Entry 4X1Z (X-ray diffraction, 1.36 A resolution); this record covers chains A and B.

Chain A (and B):
Protein: VP1
From: Rabbit hemorrhagic disease virus
Notes: chain B of this document is another copy of the same molecule, construct and numbering; everything in this record applies to it too
UniProtKB: I7FLU3 (I7FLU3_RHDV); residues 238-569 here correspond to UniProt positions 9-340 (UniProt number = residue number - 229)
Amino-acid sequence (332 residues; row label = number of the first residue in the row):
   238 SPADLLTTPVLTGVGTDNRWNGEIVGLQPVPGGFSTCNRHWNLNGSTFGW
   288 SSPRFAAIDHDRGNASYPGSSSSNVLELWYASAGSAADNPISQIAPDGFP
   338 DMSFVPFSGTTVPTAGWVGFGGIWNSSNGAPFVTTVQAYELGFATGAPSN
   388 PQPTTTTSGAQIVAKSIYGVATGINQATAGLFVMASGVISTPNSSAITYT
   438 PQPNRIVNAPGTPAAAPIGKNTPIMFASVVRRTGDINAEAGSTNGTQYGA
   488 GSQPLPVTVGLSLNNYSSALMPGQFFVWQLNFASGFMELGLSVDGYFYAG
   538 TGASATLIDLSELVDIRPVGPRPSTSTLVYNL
Ion coordination: Na+ site 1 near Val373 (its only coordinating residue here); Na+ site 2 near Thr394 (its only coordinating residue here)
From the paper describing this entry:
  - binding site for alpha-L-fucopyranose: Asp472, Asn474, Ser479
  - binding site for 2-acetamido-2-deoxy-alpha-D-glucopyranose: Ser364, Thr480
  - conformationally variable residues (loop rearrangement): Ala477 to Gly482

Interface between chain A and chain B:
Residue-residue contacts - 50 pairs, chain A then chain B:
  Val251(A) - Val496(B)  hydrophobic
  Val251(A) - Leu500(B)  hydrophobic
  Asp296(A) - Arg468(B)  salt bridge
  Asp296(A) - Asn474(B)  hydrogen bond
  Asp296(A) - Glu476(B)
  Asn311(A) - Ala408(B)
  Phe357(A) - Phe357(B)  hydrophobic
  Phe357(A) - Val373(B)  hydrophobic
  Phe357(A) - Met421(B)  hydrophobic
  Trp361(A) - Ile473(B)  hydrophobic
  Trp361(A) - Asn474(B)
  Asn365(A) - Asp472(B)
  Gly366(A) - Asp472(B)
  Gly366(A) - Ile473(B)  hydrogen bond (backbone-backbone)
  Gly366(A) - Asn474(B)
  Ala367(A) - Gly471(B)
  Pro368(A) - Tyr405(B)
  Pro368(A) - Thr470(B)
  Val370(A) - Gln374(B)  hydrogen bond (backbone-side chain)
  Val370(A) - Tyr405(B)  hydrophobic
  Val373(A) - Phe357(B)  hydrophobic
  Val373(A) - Gln374(B)
  Val373(A) - Ala375(B)
  Gln374(A) - Val370(B)  hydrogen bond (side chain-backbone)
  Gln374(A) - Val373(B)
  Ala375(A) - Val373(B)
  Tyr405(A) - Pro368(B)
  Tyr405(A) - Val370(B)  hydrophobic
  Ala408(A) - Asn311(B)
  Ala408(A) - Ala408(B)  hydrophobic
  Phe419(A) - Arg468(B)
  Phe419(A) - Ile473(B)  hydrophobic
  Met421(A) - Phe357(B)  hydrophobic
  Met421(A) - Ser423(B)
  Ser423(A) - Met421(B)
  Arg468(A) - Asp296(B)  salt bridge
  Arg468(A) - Phe419(B)
  Thr470(A) - Pro368(B)
  Gly471(A) - Ala367(B)
  Asp472(A) - Asn365(B)
  Asp472(A) - Gly366(B)
  Ile473(A) - Trp361(B)  hydrophobic
  Ile473(A) - Gly366(B)  hydrogen bond (backbone-backbone)
  Ile473(A) - Phe419(B)  hydrophobic
  Asn474(A) - Asp296(B)  hydrogen bond
  Asn474(A) - Trp361(B)
  Asn474(A) - Gly366(B)
  Glu476(A) - Asp296(B)
  Val496(A) - Val251(B)  hydrophobic
  Leu500(A) - Val251(B)  hydrophobic
Also at the interface, not in a pair above, chain A (30 interface residues in all): Ala294, Gly358, Val425
Also at the interface, not in a pair above, chain B (30 interface residues in all): Ala294, Gly358, Val425

Overview:
The chain A/chain B interface involves 30 residues from each chain; the contacts include 6 hydrogen bonds and
2 salt bridges. Polar pairs include Asp296(A)-Arg468(B), Asp296(A)-Asn474(B) and Val370(A)-Gln374(B). From the
paper: a binding site for alpha-L-fucopyranose at Asp472(A), Asn474(A) and Ser479(A); a binding site for
2-acetamido-2-deoxy-alpha-D-glucopyranose at Ser364(A) and Thr480(A).
Both chains are VP1 (Rabbit hemorrhagic disease virus). Entry 4X1Z (Crystal structure of RHDVb P domain in
complex with H type 2) was determined by X-ray diffraction together with 4X1W and 4X1X from the same study.
